4F2E - chain A; structure by X-ray diffraction, 1.45 A resolution.

== Chain A ==
Protein: CupA
From: Streptococcus pneumoniae
UniProt: Q04LG8 (Q04LG8_STRP2); residue numbers follow UniProt; this construct covers 29-123
Amino-acid sequence (98 residues; row label = number of the first residue in the row):
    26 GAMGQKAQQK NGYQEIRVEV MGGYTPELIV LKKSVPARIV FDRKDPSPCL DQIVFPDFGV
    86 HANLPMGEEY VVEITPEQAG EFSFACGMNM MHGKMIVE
Differences from the reference sequence: cloning artifact (26-28)
Bound ions: Cu+ site 1: Cys-74, Cys-111; Cu+ site 2: Cys-74, Met-113, Met-115 (together with chloride ion)
What the authors report for this chain:
  - Cu+ coordination: Cys-74, Cys-111, Met-113, Met-115
  - binding site for Cu+: Met-116
  - mutagenesis - C74S (KCu 1012 M-1): decreased binding to Cu(I)
  - mutagenesis - M113A/M115A: abolished binding to S2 site (proposed by the authors, not directly observed)
  - mutagenesis - C74S, C74S/C111A/M113A/M115A: abolished growth in response to 0.2 mM Cu(II)
  - mutagenesis - C74S: unchanged stability

== Summary ==
Cys-74 and Cys-111 form the Cu+ site 1. The Cu+ site 2 is built by Cys-74, Met-113 and Met-115. From the
paper: a binding site for Cu+ at Met-116; C74S and C74S/C111A/M113A/M115A abolish growth in response to 0.2 mM
Cu(II).
Chain A is CupA (Streptococcus pneumoniae); the structure, Crystal structure of the Streptococcus pneumoniae
D39 copper chaperone CupA with Cu(I), was determined by X-ray diffraction (same publication as 4F2F).
